1AJP - chains A and B; structure by X-ray diffraction, 2.31 A resolution.

[Chain A]
Name: Penicillin amidohydrolase
From: Escherichia coli
Notes: EC 3.5.1.11
UniProt: P06875 (PAC_ECOLI); residues 1-209 here correspond to UniProt positions 27-235 (UniProt number = residue number + 26)
Sequence (209 residues; numbered 1 to 209; the number before each row is that of its first residue):
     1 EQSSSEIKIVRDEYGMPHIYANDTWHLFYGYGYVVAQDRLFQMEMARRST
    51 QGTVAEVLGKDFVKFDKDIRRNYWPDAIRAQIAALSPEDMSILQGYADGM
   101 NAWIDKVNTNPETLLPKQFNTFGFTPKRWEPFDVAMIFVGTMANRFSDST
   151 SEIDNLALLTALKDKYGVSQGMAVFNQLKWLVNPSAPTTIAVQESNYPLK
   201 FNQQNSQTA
Not modelled in the structure: 1-2, 209
UniProt features mapped onto this chain:
  - binding site (Ca(2+)): E152
Metal / ion sites: Ca2+: E152 (shared with D73(B), V75(B), D76(B), P205(B) of chain B)

[Chain B]
Name: Penicillin amidohydrolase
From: Escherichia coli
Notes: EC 3.5.1.11
UniProt: P06875 (PAC_ECOLI); residues 1-557 here correspond to UniProt positions 290-846 (UniProt number = residue number + 289)
Sequence (557 residues; numbered 1 to 557; the number before each row is that of its first residue):
     1 SNMWVIGKSKAQDAKAIMVNGPQFGWYAPAYTYGIGLHGAGYDVTGNTPF
    51 AYPGLVFGHNGVISWGSTAGFGDDVDIFAERLSAEKPGYYLHNGKWVKML
   101 SREETITVKNGQAETFTVWRTVHGNILQTDQTTQTAYAKSRAWDGKEVAS
   151 LLAWTHQMKAKNWQQWTQQAAKQALTINWYYADVNGNIGYVHTGAYPDRQ
   201 SGHDPRLPVPGTGKWDWKGLLPFEMNPKVYNPQSGYIANWNNSPQKDYPA
   251 SDLFAFLWGGADRVTEIDRLLEQKPRLTADQAWDVIRQTSRQDLNLRLFL
   301 PTLQAATSGLTQSDPRRQLVETLTRWDGINLLNDDGKTWQQPGSAILNVW
   351 LTSMLKRTVVAAVPMPFDKWYSASGYETTQDGPTGSLNISVGAKILYEAV
   401 QGDKSPIPQAVDLFAGKPQQEVVLAALEDTWETLSKRYGNNVSNWKTPAM
   451 ALTFRANNFFGVPQAAAEETRHQAEYQNRGTENDMIVFSPTTSDRPVLAW
   501 DVVAPGQSGFIAPDGTVDKHYEDQLKMYENFGRKSLWLTKQDVEAHKESQ
   551 EVLHVQR
Sequence notes: conflict Q165 (Glu454 in P06875)
UniProt features mapped onto this chain:
  - active site: S1 (Nucleophile)
  - binding site (Ca(2+)): D73, V75, D76, P205, D252
Metal / ion sites: Ca2+: D73, V75, D76, P205, D252 (shared with E152(A) of chain A)
Residues lining bound ligands: 2-(3,6-dihydroxyphenyl)acetic acid (OMD): S1, P22, Q23, F24, F57, S67, T68, A69, I177, N241

[How chain A and chain B interact]
Residue-residue contacts (331; chain A residue first):
  S4(A) - Q556(B)
  S5(A) - L553(B)
  S5(A) - H554(B)
  S5(A) - V555(B)  hydrogen bond (backbone-backbone)
  S5(A) - Q556(B)
  E6(A) - V552(B)
  E6(A) - L553(B)
  E6(A) - H554(B)  salt bridge
  I7(A) - V552(B)
  I7(A) - L553(B)  hydrogen bond (backbone-backbone)
  K8(A) - Q550(B)
  K8(A) - E551(B)
  K8(A) - V552(B)
  I9(A) - Q550(B)
  I9(A) - E551(B)  hydrogen bond (backbone-backbone)
  I9(A) - L553(B)  hydrophobic
  V10(A) - V543(B)  hydrophobic
  V10(A) - K547(B)
  V10(A) - S549(B)
  R11(A) - K547(B)
  R11(A) - E548(B)  hydrogen bond (backbone-backbone)
  R11(A) - S549(B)  hydrogen bond (backbone-backbone)
  D12(A) - W537(B)
  D12(A) - H546(B)
  D12(A) - E548(B)
  E13(A) - H520(B)  hydrogen bond (backbone-side chain)
  E13(A) - W537(B)  hydrogen bond
  E13(A) - H546(B)  hydrogen bond (backbone-backbone)
  E13(A) - E548(B)
  Y14(A) - Q507(B)
  Y14(A) - H520(B)
  Y14(A) - D523(B)
  Y14(A) - M527(B)
  Y14(A) - K534(B)
  G15(A) - Q507(B)
  G15(A) - H520(B)
  M16(A) - G34(B)
  M16(A) - I35(B)
  M16(A) - T45(B)
  M16(A) - G46(B)
  M16(A) - L536(B)  hydrophobic
  P17(A) - Y33(B)
  P17(A) - G34(B)
  P17(A) - I35(B)
  P17(A) - G36(B)  hydrogen bond (backbone-backbone)
  P17(A) - Q507(B)
  H18(A) - G36(B)
  H18(A) - H38(B)
  H18(A) - T45(B)
  H18(A) - W537(B)  hydrogen bond (side chain-backbone)
  H18(A) - V543(B)
  I19(A) - I35(B)  hydrophobic
  I19(A) - G36(B)  hydrogen bond (backbone-backbone)
  I19(A) - L37(B)
  I19(A) - H38(B)  hydrogen bond (backbone-backbone)
  Y20(A) - H38(B)
  Y20(A) - K540(B)
  Y20(A) - V543(B)
  A21(A) - H38(B)  hydrogen bond (backbone-backbone)
  A21(A) - G39(B)
  D23(A) - A40(B)
  T24(A) - A40(B)
  W25(A) - V555(B)  hydrophobic
  W25(A) - R557(B)
  H26(A) - V555(B)  hydrogen bond (side chain-backbone)
  H26(A) - Q556(B)
  L27(A) - L37(B)  hydrophobic
  L27(A) - H38(B)
  L27(A) - G39(B)
  L27(A) - Y42(B)  hydrophobic
  F28(A) - P53(B)
  Y29(A) - V555(B)
  Y31(A) - I35(B)  hydrophobic
  Y31(A) - L37(B)  hydrophobic
  Y31(A) - T48(B)
  Y31(A) - A51(B)  hydrogen bond (side chain-backbone)
  Y31(A) - Y52(B)  hydrogen bond (side chain-backbone)
  Y31(A) - P53(B)
  Y33(A) - E551(B)  hydrogen bond
  Y33(A) - L553(B)
  V34(A) - Y33(B)
  V35(A) - Y33(B)
  V35(A) - A51(B)  hydrophobic
  Q37(A) - E551(B)
  D38(A) - Y33(B)  hydrogen bond
  D38(A) - Q507(B)
  D38(A) - S508(B)
  D38(A) - G509(B)  hydrogen bond (backbone-backbone)
  D38(A) - F510(B)
  R39(A) - A30(B)  hydrogen bond (side chain-backbone)
  R39(A) - T32(B)  hydrogen bond (side chain-backbone)
  R39(A) - Y33(B)
  R39(A) - G506(B)  hydrogen bond (side chain-backbone)
  R39(A) - Q507(B)  hydrogen bond (side chain-backbone)
  R39(A) - G509(B)
  F41(A) - Q464(B)
  F41(A) - A465(B)
  Q42(A) - P29(B)  hydrogen bond (side chain-backbone)
  Q42(A) - A30(B)  hydrogen bond (side chain-backbone)
  Q42(A) - Q464(B)  hydrogen bond
  M43(A) - F50(B)
  M45(A) - V462(B)  hydrophobic
  M45(A) - P463(B)
  A46(A) - F50(B)  hydrophobic
  S49(A) - N458(B)  hydrogen bond
  S49(A) - F460(B)
  S49(A) - V462(B)
  A55(A) - T107(B)
  A55(A) - V108(B)
  A55(A) - K109(B)  hydrogen bond (backbone-backbone)
  E56(A) - T107(B)  hydrogen bond (backbone-backbone)
  E56(A) - K109(B)
  V57(A) - K109(B)
  L58(A) - P463(B)
  G59(A) - V108(B)
  G59(A) - K109(B)
  K60(A) - V108(B)
  F62(A) - G461(B)
  V63(A) - V108(B)  hydrophobic
  V63(A) - E114(B)
  F65(A) - F460(B)  hydrophobic
  D66(A) - I106(B)
  K67(A) - E114(B)  salt bridge
  K67(A) - F116(B)
  R70(A) - R102(B)  hydrogen bond (backbone-side chain)
  R70(A) - E104(B)  salt bridge
  R70(A) - T105(B)  hydrogen bond (side chain-backbone)
  R70(A) - I106(B)
  R70(A) - F116(B)
  R71(A) - F116(B)
  R71(A) - V118(B)
  R71(A) - N125(B)  hydrogen bond (backbone-side chain)
  N72(A) - N125(B)
  N72(A) - K139(B)  hydrogen bond
  N72(A) - R141(B)  hydrogen bond (backbone-side chain)
  Y73(A) - R102(B)  hydrogen bond (backbone-side chain)
  Y73(A) - N125(B)  hydrogen bond (backbone-side chain)
  W74(A) - L100(B)  hydrophobic
  W74(A) - S101(B)
  W74(A) - R102(B)
  W74(A) - V118(B)
  W74(A) - R120(B)
  W74(A) - N125(B)
  P75(A) - R102(B)
  I78(A) - E147(B)
  Q81(A) - G145(B)
  Q81(A) - K146(B)
  Q81(A) - E147(B)  hydrogen bond
  Q81(A) - V148(B)  hydrogen bond (side chain-backbone)
  L85(A) - L152(B)  hydrophobic
  D89(A) - L152(B)
  D89(A) - H156(B)  salt bridge
  S91(A) - R557(B)  hydrogen bond
  I92(A) - P53(B)  hydrophobic
  Q94(A) - R557(B)
  Y96(A) - A51(B)  hydrogen bond (side chain-backbone)
  P111(A) - P513(B)
  E112(A) - P513(B)
  T113(A) - P513(B)
  L114(A) - F510(B)
  L115(A) - P513(B)
  P116(A) - F510(B)  hydrophobic
  P116(A) - I511(B)
  K117(A) - I511(B)  hydrogen bond (backbone-backbone)
  K117(A) - A512(B)
  Q118(A) - E469(B)  hydrogen bond
  I137(A) - F50(B)  hydrophobic
  F138(A) - Y52(B)  hydrophobic
  F138(A) - E147(B)
  F138(A) - L151(B)
  F138(A) - W154(B)  hydrophobic
  F138(A) - L175(B)  hydrophobic
  V139(A) - E147(B)
  G140(A) - F460(B)
  T141(A) - F50(B)
  T141(A) - Y52(B)  hydrogen bond
  M142(A) - Y52(B)
  M142(A) - L175(B)  hydrophobic
  A143(A) - W143(B)
  A143(A) - L175(B)  hydrophobic
  N144(A) - W143(B)
  R145(A) - F24(B)  hydrogen bond (side chain-backbone)
  R145(A) - Y27(B)
  R145(A) - Y31(B)  hydrogen bond
  R145(A) - F459(B)
  R145(A) - F460(B)
  F146(A) - F24(B)  hydrophobic
  F146(A) - Y31(B)
  S147(A) - D74(B)  hydrogen bond
  S147(A) - V75(B)
  S147(A) - W143(B)  hydrogen bond (backbone-side chain)
  S147(A) - L175(B)
  S147(A) - T176(B)  hydrogen bond (side chain-backbone)
  D148(A) - V75(B)
  D148(A) - K139(B)  salt bridge
  D148(A) - R141(B)  salt bridge
  S149(A) - L253(B)
  T150(A) - V75(B)
  T150(A) - I77(B)
  T150(A) - D252(B)  hydrogen bond
  S151(A) - D252(B)  hydrogen bond (backbone-side chain)
  S151(A) - L253(B)
  S151(A) - F254(B)  hydrogen bond (side chain-backbone)
  E152(A) - V75(B)
  E152(A) - D76(B)
  E152(A) - I77(B)  hydrogen bond (side chain-backbone)
  E152(A) - P205(B)
  E152(A) - R206(B)
  E152(A) - L207(B)
  E152(A) - P208(B)
  E152(A) - D252(B)
  I153(A) - Q128(B)
  I153(A) - Y137(B)  hydrophobic
  D154(A) - W370(B)
  N155(A) - R206(B)  hydrogen bond (side chain-backbone)
  N155(A) - L207(B)
  N155(A) - D252(B)  hydrogen bond (side chain-backbone)
  N155(A) - F254(B)
  L156(A) - L207(B)  hydrophobic
  A157(A) - F367(B)
  L158(A) - F367(B)  hydrophobic
  L158(A) - W370(B)  hydrophobic
  L158(A) - Y371(B)
  L159(A) - L207(B)  hydrophobic
  A161(A) - P364(B)
  A161(A) - F367(B)  hydrophobic
  L162(A) - P364(B)
  K165(A) - A362(B)
  Y166(A) - A362(B)  hydrogen bond (side chain-backbone)
  Y166(A) - V411(B)  hydrophobic
  Q170(A) - A410(B)  hydrogen bond (side chain-backbone)
  M172(A) - R206(B)
  A173(A) - A410(B)  hydrophobic
  V174(A) - V411(B)  hydrophobic
  F175(A) - R206(B)
  N176(A) - R206(B)  hydrogen bond
  Q177(A) - P408(B)
  Q177(A) - Q409(B)  hydrogen bond
  Q177(A) - A410(B)  hydrogen bond (side chain-backbone)
  Q177(A) - V411(B)  hydrogen bond (side chain-backbone)
  Q177(A) - L413(B)
  L178(A) - L257(B)
  L178(A) - V363(B)  hydrophobic
  L178(A) - I395(B)
  K179(A) - R206(B)  hydrogen bond (backbone-side chain)
  K179(A) - S251(B)  hydrogen bond (side chain-backbone)
  K179(A) - D252(B)
  K179(A) - L253(B)  hydrogen bond (side chain-backbone)
  K179(A) - F256(B)  hydrogen bond (side chain-backbone)
  K179(A) - L257(B)
  W180(A) - R206(B)
  W180(A) - L257(B)  hydrophobic
  W180(A) - W258(B)  hydrogen bond (side chain-backbone)
  W180(A) - G259(B)
  W180(A) - E398(B)
  W180(A) - I407(B)  hydrophobic
  L181(A) - P205(B)  hydrophobic
  L181(A) - R206(B)
  L181(A) - P249(B)
  V182(A) - D247(B)
  V182(A) - Y248(B)
  V182(A) - P249(B)  hydrophobic
  V182(A) - I407(B)
  N183(A) - W258(B)
  N183(A) - G259(B)
  N183(A) - G260(B)
  N183(A) - E398(B)  hydrogen bond
  N183(A) - P406(B)
  N183(A) - I407(B)
  P184(A) - P406(B)  hydrophobic
  S185(A) - G260(B)
  S185(A) - P406(B)
  A186(A) - W258(B)
  A186(A) - G259(B)
  P187(A) - N242(B)  hydrogen bond (backbone-side chain)
  P187(A) - S243(B)
  P187(A) - G259(B)
  P187(A) - D262(B)
  P187(A) - V264(B)  hydrophobic
  P187(A) - T265(B)
  T188(A) - N242(B)
  T188(A) - S243(B)
  T188(A) - Q245(B)
  T188(A) - K246(B)
  T189(A) - I237(B)
  T189(A) - A238(B)  hydrogen bond (side chain-backbone)
  T189(A) - N239(B)  hydrogen bond
  T189(A) - N242(B)  hydrogen bond
  T189(A) - S243(B)  hydrogen bond (backbone-backbone)
  T189(A) - P244(B)  hydrogen bond (backbone-backbone)
  I190(A) - Y190(B)  hydrophobic
  I190(A) - P227(B)
  I190(A) - K228(B)
  I190(A) - P244(B)  hydrogen bond (backbone-backbone)
  V192(A) - K246(B)
  Q193(A) - Q233(B)
  E194(A) - V229(B)
  E194(A) - P232(B)
  E194(A) - Q233(B)  hydrogen bond (side chain-backbone)
  S195(A) - Q245(B)  hydrogen bond
  N196(A) - Q245(B)
  N196(A) - K246(B)
  N196(A) - D247(B)  hydrogen bond
  Y197(A) - L221(B)
  Y197(A) - M225(B)
  Y197(A) - Q245(B)  hydrogen bond (backbone-side chain)
  Y197(A) - K246(B)  hydrogen bond (backbone-backbone)
  Y197(A) - D247(B)
  Y197(A) - Y248(B)  hydrophobic
  Y197(A) - P249(B)
  L199(A) - L221(B)  hydrophobic
  L199(A) - M225(B)  hydrophobic
  K200(A) - D247(B)  salt bridge
  F201(A) - P249(B)  hydrophobic
  N202(A) - G202(B)
  N202(A) - H203(B)
  N202(A) - D204(B)
  Q203(A) - D204(B)
  Q203(A) - R206(B)  hydrogen bond (backbone-side chain)
  Q204(A) - D204(B)
  N205(A) - D204(B)  hydrogen bond (backbone-side chain)
  N205(A) - L207(B)
  S206(A) - G202(B)
  Q207(A) - G202(B)  hydrogen bond (side chain-backbone)
  Q207(A) - H203(B)
  Q207(A) - D204(B)
  Q207(A) - L207(B)
  Q207(A) - P208(B)
  Q207(A) - V209(B)
  Q207(A) - P210(B)
  Q207(A) - W215(B)
Also at the interface, not in a pair above, chain A (144 interface residues in all): N22, T50, V54, I69, I82, L93, N120, F122, V134, A135, P198
Also at the interface, not in a pair above, chain B (162 interface residues in all): A69, D73, S150, T155, I177, R199, A250, V359, K394, A466, V503, G515, Q524, E544

[Summary]
The interface between chain A and chain B involves 144 residues on one side and 162 on the other, with 81
hydrogen bonds and 7 salt bridges. Among the polar pairs are E6(A)-H554(B), K67(A)-E114(B) and R70(A)-E104(B).
Chain B binds 2-(3,6-dihydroxyphenyl)acetic acid.
Here chain A is Penicillin amidohydrolase and chain B is Penicillin amidohydrolase, both from Escherichia
coli. Entry 1AJP (Penicillin acylase complexed with 2,5-dihydroxyphenylacetic acid) was determined by X-ray
diffraction (same publication as 1AI4, 1AI5, 1AI6, 1AI7, 1AJN and 1AJQ).
